5QY8 - chains A and B; structure by X-ray diffraction, 1.59 A resolution.

[Chain A]
Molecule: Pre-mRNA-splicing factor 8
Organism: Saccharomyces cerevisiae (strain ATCC 204508 / S288c)
Notes: fragment: yPrp8 RNaseH
UniProtKB: P33334 (PRP8_YEAST); residue numbers follow UniProt; this construct covers 1836-2090
Chain sequence (258 residues; row label = number of the first residue in the row):
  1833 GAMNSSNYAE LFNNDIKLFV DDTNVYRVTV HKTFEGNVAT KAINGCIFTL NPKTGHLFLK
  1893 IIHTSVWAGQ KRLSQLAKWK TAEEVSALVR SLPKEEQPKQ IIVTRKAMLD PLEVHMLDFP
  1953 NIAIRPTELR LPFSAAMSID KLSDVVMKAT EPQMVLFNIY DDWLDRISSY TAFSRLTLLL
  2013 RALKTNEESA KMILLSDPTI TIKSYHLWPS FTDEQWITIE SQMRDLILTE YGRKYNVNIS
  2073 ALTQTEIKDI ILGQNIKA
Unresolved in the structure: 2070-2090
Sequence notes: expression tag (1833-1835)
Small-molecule neighbours:
  - r-1,2-propanediol (PGR), molecule 1: Glu1945, Ile1954, Ala1955, Ile1956
  - r-1,2-propanediol (PGR), molecule 2: Ser1970, Ile1971, Asp1972, Leu2015, Lys2023, Leu2026, Leu2027, Ile2034, Leu2039, Trp2040, Pro2041
  - 1,3-benzodioxole-5-carbothioamide (TJV): Tyr1840, Leu1843, Phe1844, Leu1961, Arg1962, Leu1963, Pro1964, Tyr2002, Phe2005, Ser2006, Thr2009, Arg2013
Curated features (UniProtKB/Swiss-Prot):
  - mutagenesis: Asp1853 (D1853A: Alters protein folding. Severely impaired growth. Strongly reduced growth at 35 degrees Celsius; when associated with A-1854; D1853N: Reduced growth at 30 degrees Celsius ...), Asp1854 (D1854A: Reduced growth at 30 degrees Celsius. Strongly reduced growth at 16 degrees Celsius. Strongly reduced growth at 35 degrees Celsius; when associated with A-1853 ...), Thr1855 (T1855A: Reduced growth at 30 degrees Celsius. Strongly reduced growth at 16 degrees Celsius), Thr1936 (T1936A: Reduced growth at 30 degrees Celsius. Strongly reduced growth at 16 degrees Celsius), Arg1937 (R1937K: Severely impaired growth. Reduced growth at 30 degrees Celsius. Strongly reduced growth at 16 degrees Celsius)

[Chain B]
Molecule: A1 cistron-splicing factor AAR2
Organism: Saccharomyces cerevisiae (strain ATCC 204508 / S288c)
Notes: fragment: GAMA - Aar2(1-152) - SSSSS - Aar2(171-317); engineered mutation(s): L153_D170delinsSSSSS
UniProtKB: P32357 (AAR2_YEAST); numbering as in UniProt; present here: 1-152, 171-317
Chain sequence (308 residues; each row starts with the number of its first residue; note: 13 numbers in that range are skipped by the numbering (no residue carries them; nothing is unmodelled there); numbers below 1 keep their minus sign (Gly-3 is residue -3)):
    -3 GAMAMNTVPF TSAPIEVTIG IDQYSFNVKE NQPFHGIKDI PIGHVHVIHF QHADNSSMRY
    57 GYWFDCRMGN FYIQYDPKDG LYKMMEERDG AKFENIVHNF KERQMMVSYP KIDEDDTWYN
   117 LTEFVQMDKI RKIVRKDENQ FSYVDSSMTT VQENEL
   166 SSSSSDPAHS LNYTVINFKS REAIRPGHEM EDFLDKSYYL NTVMLQGIFK NSSNYFGELQ
   226 FAFLNAMFFG NYGSSLQWHA MIELICSSAT VPKHMLDKLD EILYYQIKTL PEQYSDILLN
   286 ERVWNICLYS SFQKNSLHNT EKIMENKYPE LL
Unresolved in the structure: -3 to 0, 166-169
Sequence notes: expression tag (-3 to 0); linker (166-170)
Curated features (UniProtKB/Swiss-Prot):
  - region: Leu261 to Ile282 (Leucine-zipper)
  - modified residue: Ser253 (Phosphoserine), Thr274 (Phosphothreonine)
  - mutagenesis: Ser253 (S253A: No effect on interaction with PRP8; S253D/E: Disrupts interaction with PRP8)

[How chain A and chain B interact]
Contacting residue pairs (17):
  Gln1907(A) with Met195(B); Leu199(B)
  Leu1908(A) with Met195(B)
  Trp1911(A) with Glu194(B); Met195(B), hydrophobic; Phe198(B), hydrophobic
  Asp1942(A) with Lys184(B), salt bridge; Phe198(B)
  Glu1945(A) with Lys184(B), salt bridge
  Val1946(A) with Ile189(B), hydrophobic; Glu194(B); Phe198(B), hydrophobic
  His1947(A) with Glu194(B), salt bridge
  Leu1949(A) with Lys184(B); Ser185(B); Arg186(B)
  Asp1950(A) with Arg186(B), salt bridge

[Overview]
Chain A and chain B form an interface of 9 and 8 residues respectively, with 4 salt bridges. Polar pairs
include Asp1942(A)-Lys184(B), Glu1945(A)-Lys184(B) and His1947(A)-Glu194(B). Chain A binds
1,3-benzodioxole-5-carbothioamide and r-1,2-propanediol. UniProt lists 5 mutagenesis sites on chain A; one
mutagenesis site on chain B.
Chain A is Pre-mRNA-splicing factor 8 and chain B is A1 cistron-splicing factor AAR2, both from Saccharomyces
cerevisiae (strain ATCC 204508 / S288c); the structure, PanDDA analysis group deposition -- Aar2/RNaseH in
complex with fragment F2X-Entry C10a, was determined by X-ray diffraction together with 5QY1, 5QY2, 5QY3,
5QY4, 5QY5, 5QY6 and 128 further entries from the same study.
